7LJB - chains A and D of the 6 polymer chains in the assembly; structure by X-ray diffraction, 2.97 A resolution.

[Chain A]
Name: Isoform 2 of Potassium channel subfamily K member 4
Organism: Homo sapiens
UniProt: Q9NYG8-2 (KCNK4-2_HUMAN); numbering as in UniProt (aligned over 1-290)
Sequence (299 residues; numbered 1 to 299; the number before each row is that of its first residue):
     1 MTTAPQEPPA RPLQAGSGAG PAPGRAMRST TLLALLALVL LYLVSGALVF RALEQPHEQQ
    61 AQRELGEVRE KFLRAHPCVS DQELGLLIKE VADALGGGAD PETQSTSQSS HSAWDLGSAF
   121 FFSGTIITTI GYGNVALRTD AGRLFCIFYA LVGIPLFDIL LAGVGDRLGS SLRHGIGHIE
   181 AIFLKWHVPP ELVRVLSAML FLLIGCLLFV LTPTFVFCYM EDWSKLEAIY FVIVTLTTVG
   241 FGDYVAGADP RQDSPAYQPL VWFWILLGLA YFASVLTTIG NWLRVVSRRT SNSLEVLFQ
Disordered / not traced: 1-27, 104-109, 287-299
Sequence notes: engineered mutation Q104 (Asn in Q9NYG8-2), Q108 (Asn in Q9NYG8-2), D158 (Gly in Q9NYG8-2); expression tag (291-299)
Metal / ion sites: Ca2+ site 1: G98 (shared with 1 residue of chain B); Ca2+ site 2: S110, S112, D115, S118, D249; K+ site 1: T129, T238 (shared with 2 residues of chain B); K+ site 2: T129, I130, T238, V239 (shared with 4 residues of chain B); K+ site 3: I130, G131, V239, G240 (shared with 4 residues of chain B); K+ site 4: G131, Y132, G240, F241 (shared with 4 residues of chain B)

[Chain D]
Name: Anti-traak antibody 13E9 fab fragment light chain
Organism: Mus musculus
Notes: antibody fragment or engineered binder
Sequence (211 residues; row label = number of the first residue in the row):
     1 QIVLTQSPAI MSASPGEKVT MTCSASSSVS YMHWYQQKSG TSPKRWIYDT SKLASGVPAR
    61 FSGSGSGTSY SLTISSMEAE DAATYYCQQW SNSPPTFGAG AKLELKRADA APTVSIFPPS
   121 SEQLTSGGAS VVCFLNNFYP KDINVKWKID GSERQNGVLN SWTDQDSKDS TYSMSSTLTL
   181 TKDEYERHNS YTCEATHKTS TSPIVKSFNR N
Disulfide bonds: C23-C87, C133-C193

[Chain A / chain D interface]
Pairs across the interface (10):
  R69(A) - S91(D)
  E70(A) - S30(D)  hydrogen bond
  E70(A) - Y31(D)
  E70(A) - S91(D)  hydrogen bond
  R74(A) - Y31(D)
  R74(A) - H33(D)
  R74(A) - D49(D)  salt bridge
  D81(A) - W90(D)
  D81(A) - S93(D)
  Q82(A) - S93(D)

[Summary]
5 residues of chain A and 7 residues of chain D are in contact; the contacts include 2 hydrogen bonds and 1
salt bridge. Among the polar pairs are R74(A)-D49(D), E70(A)-S30(D) and E70(A)-S91(D). S110(A), S112(A),
D115(A), S118(A) and D249(A) form the Ca2+ site 2.
Here chain A is Isoform 2 of Potassium channel subfamily K member 4 (Homo sapiens) and chain D is Anti-traak
antibody 13E9 fab fragment light chain (Mus musculus). Entry 7LJB (Human TRAAK K+ channel mutant G158D in a K+
bound conductive conformation) was determined by X-ray diffraction together with 7LJ4 and 7LJ5 from the same
study.
